Entry 1J0B (X-ray diffraction, 2.70 A resolution); this record covers chains A and B.

# Chain A (and B)
Molecule: 1-aminocyclopropane-1-carboxylate deaminase
Organism: Pyrococcus horikoshii
Notes: EC 4.1.99.4; chain B of this document is another copy of the same molecule, construct and numbering; everything in this record applies to it too
Reference sequence: O57809 (1A1D_PYRHO); numbering as in UniProt (aligned over 1-325)
Chain sequence (325 residues; each row starts with the number of its first residue):
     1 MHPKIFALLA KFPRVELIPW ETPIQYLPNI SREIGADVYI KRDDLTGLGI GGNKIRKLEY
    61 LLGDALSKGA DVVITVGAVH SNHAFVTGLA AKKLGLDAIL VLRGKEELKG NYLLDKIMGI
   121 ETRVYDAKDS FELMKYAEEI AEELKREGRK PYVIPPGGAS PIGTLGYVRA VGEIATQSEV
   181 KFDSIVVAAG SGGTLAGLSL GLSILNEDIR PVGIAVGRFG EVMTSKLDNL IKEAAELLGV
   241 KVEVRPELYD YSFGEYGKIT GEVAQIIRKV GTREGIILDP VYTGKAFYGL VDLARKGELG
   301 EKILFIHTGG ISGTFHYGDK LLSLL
Ligand contacts: 5PA (N-[3-hydroxy-2-methyl-5-phosphonooxymethyl-pyridin-4-y-lmethyl]-1-amino-cyclopropanecarboxylic acid): Asn53, Lys54, Lys57, Gly77, Ala78, Ser81, Asn82, His83, Ala84, Gly157, Ala188, Ala189, Gly190, Ser191, Gly192, Gly193, Thr194, Tyr256, Asp279, Tyr282, Thr308, Gly309, Gly310
UniProt features mapped onto this chain:
  - modified residue: Lys54 (N6-(pyridoxal phosphate)lysine)

# How chain A and chain B interact
Contacting residue pairs (69; chain A residue first):
  Pro19(A) - Gln25(B)
  Trp20(A) - Trp20(B)
  Trp20(A) - Leu45(B)  hydrophobic
  Pro23(A) - Trp20(B)  hydrophobic
  Arg42(A) - Gly47(B)  hydrogen bond (side chain-backbone)
  Leu45(A) - Trp20(B)  hydrophobic
  Leu45(A) - Leu45(B)
  Gly47(A) - Arg42(B)  hydrogen bond (backbone-side chain)
  Gly47(A) - Gly275(B)
  Leu48(A) - Gly275(B)
  Gly49(A) - Gly275(B)  hydrogen bond (backbone-backbone)
  Gly49(A) - Ile277(B)
  Leu89(A) - Gly271(B)
  Leu89(A) - Thr272(B)
  Lys92(A) - Thr272(B)
  Lys93(A) - Thr272(B)
  Lys93(A) - Arg273(B)
  Lys93(A) - Glu274(B)
  Leu108(A) - Asp319(B)
  Leu108(A) - Leu322(B)  hydrophobic
  Gly110(A) - Phe315(B)
  Leu113(A) - Thr314(B)
  Leu113(A) - Phe315(B)
  Leu113(A) - Gly318(B)
  Leu113(A) - Leu322(B)  hydrophobic
  Leu114(A) - Thr314(B)
  Leu114(A) - Phe315(B)  hydrophobic
  Lys116(A) - Arg268(B)  hydrogen bond (backbone-side chain)
  Lys116(A) - Leu322(B)
  Ile117(A) - Arg268(B)  hydrogen bond (backbone-side chain)
  Ile117(A) - Thr314(B)
  Ile117(A) - Gly318(B)
  Ile117(A) - Leu322(B)  hydrophobic
  Met118(A) - Ile267(B)
  Met118(A) - Arg268(B)
  Met118(A) - Gly271(B)
  Met118(A) - Thr272(B)
  Gly119(A) - Arg268(B)
  Ile267(A) - Ile117(B)  hydrophobic
  Ile267(A) - Met118(B)  hydrophobic
  Arg268(A) - Lys116(B)  hydrogen bond (side chain-backbone)
  Arg268(A) - Ile117(B)  hydrogen bond (side chain-backbone)
  Arg268(A) - Met118(B)
  Arg268(A) - Gly119(B)
  Gly271(A) - Leu89(B)
  Gly271(A) - Met118(B)
  Thr272(A) - Leu89(B)
  Thr272(A) - Lys92(B)
  Thr272(A) - Lys93(B)
  Thr272(A) - Met118(B)
  Arg273(A) - Lys93(B)
  Glu274(A) - Lys93(B)
  Gly275(A) - Leu48(B)
  Gly275(A) - Gly49(B)  hydrogen bond (backbone-backbone)
  Ile277(A) - Gly49(B)
  Ile277(A) - Phe85(B)  hydrophobic
  Ser312(A) - Phe315(B)
  Thr314(A) - Leu113(B)
  Thr314(A) - Ile117(B)
  Phe315(A) - Ser312(B)
  Phe315(A) - Phe315(B)  hydrophobic
  Gly318(A) - Leu113(B)
  Gly318(A) - Ile117(B)
  Asp319(A) - Leu108(B)
  Leu321(A) - Ile117(B)  hydrophobic
  Leu322(A) - Leu108(B)  hydrophobic
  Leu322(A) - Leu113(B)  hydrophobic
  Leu322(A) - Lys116(B)
  Leu322(A) - Ile117(B)
Interface residues without a listed pair, chain A (38 interface residues in all): Gln25, Asn29, Ile50, Leu325
Interface residues without a listed pair, chain B (39 interface residues in all): Pro19, Pro23, Ile50, Gly110, Leu114, Ile276, Leu321, Leu325

# Overview
Chain A and chain B form an interface of 38 and 39 residues respectively; the contacts include 8 hydrogen
bonds. Among the polar pairs are Arg42(A)-Gly47(B), Lys116(A)-Arg268(B) and Ile117(A)-Arg268(B). Ligands of
chain A: compound 5PA.
Chain A and chain B are both 1-aminocyclopropane-1-carboxylate deaminase (Pyrococcus horikoshii); the
structure, Crystal Structure Analysis of the ACC deaminase homologue complexed with inhibitor, was determined
by X-ray diffraction, deposited together with 1J0A.
